8CLG - chains C and D of the 6 polymer chains in the assembly; structure by X-ray diffraction, 2.80 A resolution.

[Chain C]
Molecule: Tubulin alpha-1B chain
Source organism: Bos taurus
Reference sequence: P81947 (TBA1B_BOVIN); residues 1-440 here = UniProt positions 1-440
Amino-acid sequence (440 residues; each row starts with the number of its first residue):
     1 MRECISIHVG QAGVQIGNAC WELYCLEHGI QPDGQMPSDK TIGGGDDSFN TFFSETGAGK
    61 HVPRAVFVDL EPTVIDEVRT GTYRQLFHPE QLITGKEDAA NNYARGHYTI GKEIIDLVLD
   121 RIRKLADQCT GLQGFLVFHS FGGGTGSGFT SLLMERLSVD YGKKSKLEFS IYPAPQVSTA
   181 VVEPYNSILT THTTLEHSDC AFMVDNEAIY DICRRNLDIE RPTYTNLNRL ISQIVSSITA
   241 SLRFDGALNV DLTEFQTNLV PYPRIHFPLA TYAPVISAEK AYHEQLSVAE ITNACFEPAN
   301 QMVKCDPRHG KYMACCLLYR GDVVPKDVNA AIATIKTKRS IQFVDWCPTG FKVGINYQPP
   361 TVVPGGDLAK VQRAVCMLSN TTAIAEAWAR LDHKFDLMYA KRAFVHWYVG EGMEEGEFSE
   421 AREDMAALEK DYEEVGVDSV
Bound ions: Ca2+: Asp39, Thr41, Gly44, Glu55; Mg2+: Asp69 (together with GTP)
Ligand contacts: GTP (guanosine-5'-triphosphate): Gly10, Gln11, Ala12, Gln15, Ile16, Asp69, Asp98, Ala99, Ala100, Asn101, Asn102, Ser140, Gly142, Gly143, Gly144, Thr145, Gly146, Ile171, Pro173, Val177, Ser178, Thr179, Glu183, Asn206, Tyr224, Leu227, Asn228, Ile231

[Chain D]
Molecule: Tubulin beta-2B chain
Source organism: Bos taurus
Reference sequence: Q6B856 (TBB2B_BOVIN); the author numbering skips numbers that UniProt does not, so the offset changes along the chain: 1-42 = UniProt 1-42; 45-360 = UniProt 43-358; 369-441 = UniProt 359-431
Amino-acid sequence (431 residues; row label = number of the first residue in the row; note: 10 numbers in that range are skipped by the numbering (no residue carries them; nothing is unmodelled there)):
     1 MREIVHIQAG QCGNQIGAKF WEVISDEHGI DPTGSYHGDS DL
    45 QLERINVYYN EATGNKYVPR AILVDLEPGT MDSVRSGPFG QIFRPDNFVF GQSGAGNNWA
   105 KGHYTEGAEL VDSVLDVVRK ESESCDCLQG FQLTHSLGGG TGSGMGTLLI SKIREEYPDR
   165 IMNTFSVMPS PKVSDTVVEP YNATLSVHQL VENTDETYCI DNEALYDICF RTLKLTTPTY
   225 GDLNHLVSAT MSGVTTCLRF PGQLNADLRK LAVNMVPFPR LHFFMPGFAP LTSRGSQQYR
   285 ALTVPELTQQ MFDSKNMMAA CDPRHGRYLT VAAIFRGRMS MKEVDEQMLN VQNKNSSYFV
   345 EWIPNNVKTA VCDIPP
   369 RGLKMSATFI GNSTAIQELF KRISEQFTAM FRRKAFLHWY TGEGMDEMEF TEAESNMNDL
   429 VSEYQQYQDA TAD
UniProt features mapped onto this chain:
  - motif: Met1 to Ile4 (MREI motif)
  - binding site (GTP): Gln11, Glu71, Ser140, Gly144, Thr145, Gly146, Asn206, Asn228
  - binding site (Mg(2+)): Glu71
  - modified residue: Ser40 (Phosphoserine), Thr57 (Phosphothreonine), Lys60 (N6-acetyllysine), Ser174 (Phosphoserine), Thr287 (Phosphothreonine), Thr292 (Phosphothreonine), Arg320 (Omega-N-methylarginine)
  - cross-link (Glycyl lysine isopeptide (Lys-Gly)): Lys60 (interchain with G-Cter in ubiquitin), Lys326 (interchain with G-Cter in ubiquitin)
Bound ions: Mg2+: Gln11 (together with GDP)
Ligand contacts:
  - epothilone a (EP): Leu217, Leu219, Gly225, Asp226, His229, Leu230, Ala233, Phe272, Pro274, Leu275, Thr276, Ser277, Arg278, Gln281, Arg284, Leu286, Leu371
  - GDP (guanosine-5'-diphosphate): Gly10, Gln11, Cys12, Gln15, Ile16, Asn101, Ser140, Gly142, Gly143, Gly144, Thr145, Gly146, Ser147, Val171, Pro173, Val177, Ser178, Glu183, Asn206, Leu209, Tyr224, Leu227, Asn228

[How chain C and chain D interact]
Contacting residue pairs (54; chain C residue first):
  Gln11(C) with Gln247(D), hydrogen bond
  Lys96(C) with Arg2(D); Cys131(D)
  Glu97(C) with Arg2(D), salt bridge; Arg164(D), salt bridge
  Asp98(C) with Arg2(D); Lys254(D), salt bridge
  Ala100(C) with Arg253(D); Lys254(D); Val257(D)
  Asn101(C) with Lys254(D)
  Arg105(C) with Arg253(D)
  Pro175(C) with Asn349(D)
  Ser178(C) with Lys352(D), hydrogen bond
  Thr179(C) with Leu248(D); Asn258(D), hydrogen bond (backbone-side chain)
  Ala180(C) with Asn258(D); Lys352(D)
  Val181(C) with Asn258(D), hydrogen bond (backbone-side chain); Ile347(D), hydrophobic
  Tyr210(C) with Asp329(D)
  Glu220(C) with Lys326(D), salt bridge
  Arg221(C) with Met325(D); Lys326(D); Asp329(D), salt bridge
  Tyr224(C) with Gln247(D)
  Lys394(C) with Pro348(D); Asn349(D)
  Leu397(C) with Glu345(D); Trp346(D); Pro348(D), hydrophobic; Ala440(D), hydrophobic
  Met398(C) with Trp346(D); Pro348(D)
  Lys401(C) with Phe262(D); Trp346(D); Ala438(D); Thr439(D), hydrogen bond (side chain-backbone)
  Arg402(C) with Phe262(D)
  Ala403(C) with Pro261(D); Phe262(D), hydrophobic
  Phe404(C) with Val257(D); Asn258(D); Val260(D); Pro261(D), hydrogen bond (backbone-backbone); Thr314(D); Ile347(D), hydrophobic
  His406(C) with Val260(D); Pro261(D); Phe262(D); Pro263(D)
  Trp407(C) with Ala256(D); Val257(D); Val260(D), hydrogen bond (side chain-backbone)
Also at the interface, not in a pair above, chain C (26 interface residues in all): Val182
Also at the interface, not in a pair above, chain D (28 interface residues in all): Asp251

[Summary]
Chain C and chain D form an interface of 26 and 28 residues respectively; the contacts include 7 hydrogen
bonds and 5 salt bridges. Polar pairs include Glu97(C)-Arg2(D), Glu97(C)-Arg164(D) and Asp98(C)-Lys254(D).
Ligands of chain C: GTP. Bound to chain D: epothilone a and GDP.
Here chain C is Tubulin alpha-1B chain and chain D is Tubulin beta-2B chain, both from Bos taurus. Entry 8CLG
(Epothilone A and Colchicine bound to tubulin (T2R-TTL) complex) was determined by X-ray diffraction (same
publication as 8CL9, 8CLB, 8CLC, 8CLD, 8CLE, 8CLF and 8CLH).
